PDB entry 7L02 | electron microscopy, 3.20 A resolution | chains H and K of the 7 polymer chains in the assembly

Chain H:
Molecule: 2G12 heavy chain
From: Homo sapiens
Chain sequence (226 residues; each row starts with the number of its first residue; note: 12 numbers in that range are skipped by the numbering (no residue carries them; nothing is unmodelled there); a row labelled like 82A-82C holds insertion residues (82A, then the next letters in order); X marks 8 residues of unknown identity (built as UNK)):
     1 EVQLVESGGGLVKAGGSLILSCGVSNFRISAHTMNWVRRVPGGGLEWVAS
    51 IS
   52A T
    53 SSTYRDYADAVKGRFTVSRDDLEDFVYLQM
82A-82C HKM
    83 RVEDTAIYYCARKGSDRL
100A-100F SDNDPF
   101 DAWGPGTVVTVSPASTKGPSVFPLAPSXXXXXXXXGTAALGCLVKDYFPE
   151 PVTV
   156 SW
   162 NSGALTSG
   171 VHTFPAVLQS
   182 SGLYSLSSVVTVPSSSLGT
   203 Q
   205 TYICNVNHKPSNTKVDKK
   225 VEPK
Unresolved in the structure: 128-135
Disulfides: Cys22-Cys92, Cys142-Cys208

Chain K:
Molecule: 2G12 light chain
From: Homo sapiens
Chain sequence (213 residues; numbered 1 to 213; the number before each row is that of its first residue):
     1 DVVMTQSPSTLSASVGDTITITCRASQSIETWLAWYQQKPGKAPKLLIYK
    51 ASTLKTGVPSRFSGSGSGTEFTLTISGLQFDDFATYHCQHYAGYSATFGQ
   101 GTRVEIKRTVAAPSVFIFPPSDEQLKSGTASVVCLLNNFYPREAKVQWKV
   151 DNALQSGNSQESVTEQDSKDSTYSLSSTLTLSKADYEKHKVYACEVTHQG
   201 LSSPVTKSFNRGE
Disulfides: Cys23-Cys88, Cys134-Cys194

Interface between chain H and chain K:
Pairs across the interface (34):
  Phe122(H) with Ser121(K); Glu123(K); Gln124(K)
  Pro123(H) with Ser121(K)
  Leu124(H) with Phe118(K); Val133(K), hydrophobic
  Ala125(H) with Phe118(K)
  Ala139(H) with Phe116(K), hydrophobic; Phe118(K)
  Leu140(H) with Phe118(K)
  Leu143(H) with Val133(K), hydrophobic
  Lys145(H) with Thr129(K)
  His172(H) with Asn137(K); Asn138(K), hydrogen bond; Asp167(K); Ser174(K), hydrogen bond
  Thr173(H) with Thr164(K)
  Phe174(H) with Leu135(K), hydrophobic; Ser162(K); Thr164(K); Ser174(K); Leu175(K); Ser176(K)
  Pro175(H) with Ser162(K), hydrogen bond (backbone-side chain); Val163(K); Thr164(K)
  Val177(H) with Gln160(K)
  Leu178(H) with Gln160(K), hydrogen bond (backbone-side chain)
  Gln179(H) with Gln160(K)
  Val190(H) with Leu135(K), hydrophobic
  Thr192(H) with Asn137(K), hydrogen bond
  Lys221(H) with Glu123(K), salt bridge
  Lys228(H) with Pro120(K), hydrogen bond (side chain-backbone); Asp122(K), salt bridge
Other interface residues (no listed pair), chain H (22 interface residues in all): Thr137, Ala138, Ser188
Other interface residues (no listed pair), chain K (23 interface residues in all): Pro119, Ser131, Glu161

In short:
22 residues of chain H face 23 of chain K across their interface, with 6 hydrogen bonds and 2 salt bridges.
Polar contacts include Lys221(H)-Glu123(K), Lys228(H)-Asp122(K) and His172(H)-Asn138(K).
Chain H is 2G12 heavy chain and chain K is 2G12 light chain, both from Homo sapiens; the structure, Cryo-EM
structure of SARS-CoV-2 2P S ectodomain bound to one copy of domain-swapped antibody 2G12, was determined by
electron microscopy (same publication as 6VTU, 6XRJ, 7L06, 7L09, 7L6M, 7L6O, 7LU9 and 7LUA).
